PDB entry 8VFX | electron microscopy, 2.65 A resolution | chains C and I of the 12 polymer chains in the assembly

== Chain C ==
Name: Histone H2A type 1-B/E
From: Homo sapiens
UniProt: P04908 (H2A1B_HUMAN); residues 0-129 here correspond to UniProt positions 1-130 (UniProt number = residue number + 1)
Amino-acid sequence (130 residues; each row starts with the number of its first residue; numbering starts at 0):
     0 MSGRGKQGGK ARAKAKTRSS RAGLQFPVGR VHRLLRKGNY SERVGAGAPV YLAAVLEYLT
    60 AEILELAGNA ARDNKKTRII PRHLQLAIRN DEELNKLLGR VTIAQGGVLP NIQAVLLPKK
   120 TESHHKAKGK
Disordered / not traced: 0-9, 119-129
UniProt features mapped onto this chain:
  - modified residue: Ser1 (N-acetylserine), Arg3 (Citrulline), Lys5 (N6-(2-hydroxyisobutyryl)lysine), Lys9 (N6-(2-hydroxyisobutyryl)lysine), Lys13 (N6-(beta-hydroxybutyryl)lysine), Lys36 (N6-(2-hydroxyisobutyryl)lysine), Lys74 (N6-(2-hydroxyisobutyryl)lysine), Lys75 (N6-(2-hydroxyisobutyryl)lysine), Lys95 (N6-(2-hydroxyisobutyryl)lysine), Gln104 (N5-methylglutamine), Lys118 (N6-(2-hydroxyisobutyryl)lysine), Lys119 (N6-crotonyllysine), Thr120 (Phosphothreonine), Lys125 (N6-crotonyllysine)
  - cross-link (Glycyl lysine isopeptide (Lys-Gly)): Lys13 (interchain with G-Cter in ubiquitin), Lys15 (interchain with G-Cter in ubiquitin), Lys119 (interchain with G-Cter in ubiquitin)

== Chain I ==
Molecule: 186-nt DNA strand
Sequence (186 nucleotides; each row starts with the number of its first residue):
     1 ATCCGAGATG GTACTTTGTG TCTCCTGCTC TGTCAGCAGG GCACTGTACT TGCTGATACC
    61 AGGGAATGTT TGTTCTTAAA TACCATCATT CCGGACGTGT TTGCCTTGGC CAGTTTTCCA
   121 TGTACATGCA GAAAGAAGTT TGGACTGATC AATACAGTCC TCTGCCTTTA AAGCAATAGG
   181 AAAGAT
Disordered / not traced: 1-28

== How chain C and chain I interact ==
Residue-residue contacts - 16 pairs, chain C then chain I:
  Arg11(C) with DT158(I), hydrogen bond to the base; DC159(I), hydrogen bond to the sugar
  Lys13(C) with DT161(I), salt bridge to the phosphate
  Arg29(C) with DT163(I), hydrogen bond to the phosphate; DG164(I), salt bridge to the phosphate
  Arg42(C) with DT153(I), hydrogen bond to the sugar; DA154(I), phosphate contact
  Val43(C) with DT153(I), sugar contact; DA154(I), hydrogen bond to the phosphate
  Gly44(C) with DT153(I), phosphate contact
  Ala45(C) with DT153(I), hydrogen bond to the phosphate
  Lys75(C) with DG173(I), phosphate contact
  Thr76(C) with DA172(I), sugar contact; DG173(I), hydrogen bond to the phosphate
  Arg77(C) with DA172(I), hydrogen bond to the sugar; DG173(I), hydrogen bond to the phosphate

== In short ==
The interface between chain C and chain I involves 10 residues on one side and 9 on the other, with 9 hydrogen
bonds and 2 salt bridges. Polar contacts include Arg11(C)-DT158(I), Arg11(C)-DC159(I) and Arg42(C)-DT153(I).
Chain C is Histone H2A type 1-B/E (Homo sapiens) and chain I is a 186-nt DNA strand; the structure, Cryo-EM
structure of 186bp ALBN1 nucleosome aided by scFv, was determined by electron microscopy, deposited together
with 8VFY and 8VFZ.
